Entry 7JHY (electron microscopy, 3.90 A resolution); this record covers chains d and z of the 12 polymer chains in the assembly.

[Chain d]
Name: Csf2 (Cas7)
Organism: Mycobacterium sp. JS623
UniProtKB: L0J6R6 (L0J6R6_9MYCO); residues 13-300 here correspond to UniProt positions 1-288 (UniProt number = residue number - 12)
Chain sequence (300 residues; each row starts with the number of its first residue):
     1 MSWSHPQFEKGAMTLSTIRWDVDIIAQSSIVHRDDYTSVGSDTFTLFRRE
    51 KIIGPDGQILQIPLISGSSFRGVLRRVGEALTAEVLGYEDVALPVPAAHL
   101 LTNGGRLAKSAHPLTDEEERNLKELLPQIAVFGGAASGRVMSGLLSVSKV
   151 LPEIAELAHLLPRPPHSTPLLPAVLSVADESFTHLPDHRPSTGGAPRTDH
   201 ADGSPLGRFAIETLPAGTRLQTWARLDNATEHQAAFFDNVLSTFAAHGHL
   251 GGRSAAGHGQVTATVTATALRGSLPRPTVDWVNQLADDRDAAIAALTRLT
Not modelled in the structure: 1-17, 36-41, 93-106, 182-204, 289-300
Construct notes: expression tag (1-12)
Reported in the primary citation:
  - catalytic residues: Asp42 (proposed by the authors, not directly observed)

[Chain z]
Molecule: 31-nt RNA strand
Organism: Mycobacterium sp. JS623
Sequence (31 nucleotides; numbered 1 to 36; 5 numbers in that range are skipped by the numbering (no residue carries them; nothing is unmodelled there); the number before each row is that of its first residue):
     1 AUUUUUUUUUAUUAUUUUUA
    26 UUUUUUAUUUU

[How chain d and chain z interact]
Pairs across the interface (47; chain d residue first):
  His32(d) with U15(z), phosphate contact; U16(z), salt bridge to the phosphate
  Arg33(d) with U15(z), sugar contact; U16(z), phosphate contact
  Asp34(d) with U15(z), base contact
  Asp35(d) with U15(z), base contact
  Ser68(d) with A14(z), sugar contact; U15(z), phosphate contact
  Ser69(d) with A14(z), sugar contact; U15(z), hydrogen bond to the phosphate
  Arg71(d) with U13(z), salt bridge to the phosphate
  Gly72(d) with A14(z), sugar contact
  Val73(d) with A14(z), base contact
  Arg75(d) with U13(z), salt bridge to the phosphate
  Arg76(d) with A14(z), salt bridge to the phosphate
  Ala108(d) with U13(z), sugar contact; A14(z), phosphate contact
  Phe132(d) with U12(z), phosphate contact; U13(z), phosphate contact
  Gly134(d) with U12(z), hydrogen bond to the sugar
  Val140(d) with A11(z), base contact; U12(z), base contact
  Met141(d) with A11(z), hydrogen bond to the sugar; U12(z), phosphate contact
  Ser142(d) with A11(z), hydrogen bond to the sugar; U12(z), phosphate contact
  Gly143(d) with A11(z), phosphate contact; U12(z), hydrogen bond to the phosphate
  Val177(d) with U19(z), sugar contact; A20(z), phosphate contact; U26(z), phosphate contact
  Asp179(d) with U19(z), sugar contact; A20(z), phosphate contact
  Glu180(d) with A20(z), hydrogen bond to the sugar; U27(z), sugar contact
  Arg208(d) with U26(z), base contact; U27(z), hydrogen bond to the base
  Phe209(d) with U19(z), base contact
  His249(d) with A14(z), base contact
  Gly251(d) with A14(z), base contact; U16(z), phosphate contact
  Gly252(d) with U16(z), sugar contact; U17(z), phosphate contact
  Arg253(d) with U17(z), phosphate contact; U19(z), base contact
  Ser254(d) with U17(z), phosphate contact
  Ala255(d) with U18(z), phosphate contact
Other interface residues (no listed pair), chain d (33 interface residues in all): Ser66, Gly133, Ala135, Ser176

[In short]
33 residues of chain d and 12 residues of chain z are in contact; the contacts include 7 hydrogen bonds and 4
salt bridges. Polar contacts include Arg208(d)-U27(z), Gly134(d)-U12(z) and Met141(d)-A11(z). The paper
reports the catalytic residue Asp42(d).
Chain d is Csf2 (Cas7) and chain z is a 31-nt RNA strand, both from Mycobacterium sp. JS623; the structure,
Type IV-B CRISPR Complex, was determined by electron microscopy.
